Entry 3AUU (X-ray diffraction, 2.00 A resolution); this record covers chains A and B.

Chain A (and B):
Protein: Glucose 1-dehydrogenase 4
Source organism: Bacillus megaterium
Notes: EC 1.1.1.47; chain B of this document is another copy of the same molecule, construct and numbering; everything in this record applies to it too
Reference sequence: P39485 (DHG4_BACME); residues 1-261 here = UniProt positions 1-261
Amino-acid sequence (269 residues; numbered -7 to 261; the number before each row is that of its first residue; numbers below 1 keep their minus sign (Met-7 is residue -7)):
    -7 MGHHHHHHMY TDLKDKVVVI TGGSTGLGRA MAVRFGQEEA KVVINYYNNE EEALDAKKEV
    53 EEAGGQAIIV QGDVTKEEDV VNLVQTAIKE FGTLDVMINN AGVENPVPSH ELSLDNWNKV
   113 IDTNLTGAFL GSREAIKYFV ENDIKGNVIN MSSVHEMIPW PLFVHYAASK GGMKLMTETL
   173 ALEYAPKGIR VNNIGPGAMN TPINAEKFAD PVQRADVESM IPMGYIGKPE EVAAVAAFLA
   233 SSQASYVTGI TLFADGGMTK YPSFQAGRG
Disordered / not traced: -7 to -1
Construct notes: expression tag (-7 to 0)
Residues lining bound ligands: beta-D-glucopyranose (BGC): Glu96, Ser145, Val146, His147, Trp152, Tyr158, Pro188, Gly189, Ala190, Asn196, Lys199, Met250
UniProt features mapped onto this chain:
  - active site: Tyr158 (Proton acceptor)
  - binding site (substrate): Ser145
What the authors report for this chain:
  - binding site for beta-D-glucopyranose: Glu96, Ser145, His147, Tyr158, Asn196, Lys199, Gly261
  - catalytic residues: Ser145, Tyr158 (citing earlier work)
  - self-association interface (contacts with another copy of this molecule); pairs are residue here / residue on that copy: Asp208-Arg260 (salt bridge)
  - mutagenesis - G259V (100-1000-fold), G261A (100-1000-fold), G261V (100-1000-fold), G261DEL (100-1000-fold): decreased catalytic activity on d-glucose
  - mutagenesis - G259A: decreased catalytic activity on other analogous sugars
  - mutagenesis - A258F: decreased catalytic activity
  - mutagenesis - A258F, G259V, G261DEL: decreased stability
  - specificity-determining residues: Tyr39 (proposed by the authors, not directly observed)
  - mutagenesis - G259A: abolished catalytic activity on d-xylose
  - mutagenesis - G259A: unchanged stability

How chain A and chain B interact:
Pairs across the interface - 72 pairs, chain A then chain B:
  Glu69(A) - Leu106(B)
  Pro100(A) - Glu175(B)
  Ser101(A) - Arg125(B)
  Ser101(A) - Leu172(B)
  Ser101(A) - Glu175(B)  hydrogen bond
  Ser101(A) - Tyr176(B)  hydrogen bond (backbone-side chain)
  His102(A) - Arg125(B)
  His102(A) - Ile128(B)
  His102(A) - Lys129(B)
  His102(A) - Tyr176(B)  hydrogen bond
  Leu104(A) - Phe121(B)
  Leu104(A) - Arg125(B)  hydrogen bond (backbone-side chain)
  Ser105(A) - Arg125(B)
  Leu106(A) - Glu69(B)
  Leu106(A) - Thr118(B)
  Leu106(A) - Arg125(B)
  Trp109(A) - Leu117(B)  hydrophobic
  Trp109(A) - Thr118(B)  hydrogen bond
  Trp109(A) - Phe121(B)  hydrophobic
  Leu117(A) - Trp109(B)  hydrophobic
  Thr118(A) - Leu106(B)
  Thr118(A) - Trp109(B)  hydrogen bond
  Phe121(A) - Leu104(B)
  Phe121(A) - Trp109(B)  hydrophobic
  Arg125(A) - Ser101(B)
  Arg125(A) - His102(B)
  Arg125(A) - Leu104(B)  hydrogen bond (side chain-backbone)
  Arg125(A) - Ser105(B)
  Arg125(A) - Leu106(B)
  Ile128(A) - His102(B)
  Lys129(A) - His102(B)
  His147(A) - Leu167(B)
  Glu148(A) - Leu167(B)
  Pro151(A) - Glu170(B)
  Pro151(A) - Thr171(B)
  Trp152(A) - Thr171(B)  hydrogen bond (backbone-side chain)
  Pro153(A) - Thr171(B)
  Pro153(A) - Leu174(B)  hydrophobic
  Pro153(A) - Glu175(B)
  Leu154(A) - Glu175(B)  hydrogen bond (backbone-side chain)
  Val156(A) - Met168(B)  hydrophobic
  Val156(A) - Thr171(B)
  Val156(A) - Leu172(B)  hydrophobic
  Ala159(A) - Leu167(B)
  Ala159(A) - Thr171(B)
  Ala160(A) - Gly164(B)
  Gly163(A) - Gly163(B)
  Gly163(A) - Gly164(B)
  Gly163(A) - Leu167(B)
  Gly164(A) - Ala160(B)
  Gly164(A) - Gly163(B)
  Gly164(A) - Gly164(B)
  Leu167(A) - His147(B)
  Leu167(A) - Glu148(B)
  Leu167(A) - Met149(B)
  Leu167(A) - Ala159(B)
  Leu167(A) - Gly163(B)
  Met168(A) - Val156(B)  hydrophobic
  Glu170(A) - Pro151(B)
  Thr171(A) - Pro151(B)
  Thr171(A) - Trp152(B)  hydrogen bond (side chain-backbone)
  Thr171(A) - Pro153(B)
  Thr171(A) - Val156(B)
  Thr171(A) - Ala159(B)
  Leu172(A) - Ser101(B)
  Leu174(A) - Pro153(B)
  Glu175(A) - Pro100(B)
  Glu175(A) - Ser101(B)  hydrogen bond
  Glu175(A) - Pro153(B)
  Glu175(A) - Leu154(B)
  Tyr176(A) - Ser101(B)  hydrogen bond (side chain-backbone)
  Tyr176(A) - His102(B)  hydrogen bond
Also at the interface, not in a pair above, chain A (40 interface residues in all): Val99, Asn110, Ile113, Leu122, Val132, Met149, Ile150
Also at the interface, not in a pair above, chain B (41 interface residues in all): Val99, Asn110, Ile113, Leu122, Val132, Glu133, Ile150

Summary:
40 residues of chain A and 41 residues of chain B are in contact; the contacts include 13 hydrogen bonds.
Polar contacts include Ser101(A)-Glu175(B), Ser101(A)-Tyr176(B) and His102(A)-Tyr176(B). The paper reports
catalytic residues Ser145(A) and Tyr158(A); G259V, G261A and G261V of chain A, among others, reduce catalytic
activity on d-glucose; 6 substitutions were tested in all.
Chain A and chain B are both Glucose 1-dehydrogenase 4 (Bacillus megaterium); the structure, Crystal structure
of Bacillus megaterium glucose dehydrogenase 4 in complex with D-glucose, was determined by X-ray diffraction
together with 3AY6, 3AY7, 3AUS and 3AUT from the same study.
